Entry 8TEF (X-ray diffraction, 2.85 A resolution); this record covers chains A and B.

# Chain A (and B)
Name: Response regulator receiver protein
Organism: Flavobacterium johnsoniae UW101
Notes: chain B of this document is another copy of the same molecule, construct and numbering; everything in this record applies to it too
Reference sequence: A5FFU4 (A5FFU4_FLAJ1); residue numbers follow UniProt; this construct covers 1-517
Sequence (520 residues; row label = number of the first residue in the row; numbers below 1 keep their minus sign (Gly-2 is residue -2)):
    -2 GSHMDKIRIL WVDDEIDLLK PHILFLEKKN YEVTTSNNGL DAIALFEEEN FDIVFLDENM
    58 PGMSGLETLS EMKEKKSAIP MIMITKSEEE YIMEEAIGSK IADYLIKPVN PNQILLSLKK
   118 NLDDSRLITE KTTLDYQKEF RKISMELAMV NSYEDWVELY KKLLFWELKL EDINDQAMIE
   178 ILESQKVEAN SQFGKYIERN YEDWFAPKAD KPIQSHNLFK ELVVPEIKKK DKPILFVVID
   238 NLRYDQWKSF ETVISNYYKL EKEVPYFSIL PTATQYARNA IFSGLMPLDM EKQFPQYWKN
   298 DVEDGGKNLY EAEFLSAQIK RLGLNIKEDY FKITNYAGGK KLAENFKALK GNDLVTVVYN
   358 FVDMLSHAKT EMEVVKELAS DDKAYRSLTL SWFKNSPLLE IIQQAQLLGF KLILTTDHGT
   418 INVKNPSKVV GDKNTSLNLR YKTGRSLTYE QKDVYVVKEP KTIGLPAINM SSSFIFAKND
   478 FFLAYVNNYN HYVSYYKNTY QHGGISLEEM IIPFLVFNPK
Unresolved in the structure: -2 to 1
Construct notes: expression tag (-2 to 0)
Bound ions: Mg2+: Asp11, Asp54, Asn56 (together with sulfate ion)
Reported in the primary citation:
  - binding site for sulfate ion: Thr271, Arg275, Lys329, Asn357
  - post-translational modification sites: Asp54, Thr271
  - catalytic residues: Thr271 (proposed by the authors, not directly observed)
  - mutagenesis - T271V, D360A/H364A, S384A/S388E: decreased binding to zinc
  - mutagenesis - T271V, D360A/H364A, S384A/S388E: abolished catalytic activity on bis-pNPP
  - mutagenesis - D54A, L113E: abolished binding to AcP
  - mutagenesis - D54A, L113E: unchanged binding to zinc

# Chain A / chain B interface
Residue-residue contacts (116; chain A residue first):
  Lys26(A) with Glu87(B), salt bridge
  Asn47(A) with Lys256(B), hydrogen bond (backbone-side chain); Leu257(B); Glu258(B), hydrogen bond (side chain-backbone)
  Asp49(A) with Lys256(B), salt bridge
  Lys70(A) with Phe162(B)
  Glu71(A) with Lys159(B), salt bridge; Phe162(B)
  Ala75(A) with Glu248(B)
  Glu85(A) with Asn107(B), hydrogen bond; Asn109(B), hydrogen bond
  Glu87(A) with Lys26(B), salt bridge; Lys116(B), salt bridge
  Met90(A) with Asn109(B); Leu113(B), hydrophobic
  Glu91(A) with Lys116(B), salt bridge; Leu124(B)
  Glu92(A) with Lys128(B)
  Ile94(A) with Leu113(B), hydrophobic; Lys116(B); Lys117(B); Asp121(B); Leu124(B), hydrophobic; Ile125(B)
  Gly95(A) with Leu124(B); Ile125(B); Lys128(B)
  Ser96(A) with Lys128(B)
  Lys97(A) with Ile125(B); Asp169(B), salt bridge
  Ile98(A) with Lys117(B)
  Ala99(A) with Lys117(B)
  Asp100(A) with Asp100(B)
  Tyr101(A) with Gln110(B); Leu113(B)
  Leu102(A) with Gln110(B)
  Ile103(A) with Asn107(B); Asn109(B); Gln110(B)
  Asn107(A) with Glu85(B), hydrogen bond; Ile103(B)
  Asn109(A) with Glu85(B), hydrogen bond; Met90(B); Ile103(B)
  Gln110(A) with Tyr101(B), hydrogen bond (side chain-backbone); Leu102(B); Ile103(B), hydrogen bond (side chain-backbone)
  Leu113(A) with Ile94(B), hydrophobic; Tyr101(B)
  Lys116(A) with Glu87(B), salt bridge; Glu91(B), salt bridge; Ile94(B)
  Lys117(A) with Ile94(B); Ala99(B); Asp100(B)
  Leu119(A) with Lys517(B), hydrogen bond (backbone-side chain)
  Asp121(A) with Ile94(B)
  Ser122(A) with Asn253(B)
  Leu124(A) with Glu91(B); Ile94(B), hydrophobic; Gly95(B)
  Ile125(A) with Ile94(B); Gly95(B)
  Lys128(A) with Glu92(B), salt bridge; Gly95(B); Ser96(B)
  Lys159(A) with Glu71(B), salt bridge
  Phe162(A) with Lys70(B); Glu71(B)
  Lys166(A) with Lys97(B)
  Asp169(A) with Lys97(B), salt bridge
  Asn171(A) with Gln400(B), hydrogen bond
  Lys245(A) with Ser74(B)
  Glu248(A) with Ala75(B)
  Asn253(A) with Ser122(B), hydrogen bond
  Tyr254(A) with Asn171(B)
  Lys256(A) with Asn47(B); Asp49(B)
  Leu257(A) with Asn47(B)
  Glu258(A) with Asn47(B), hydrogen bond (backbone-side chain)
  Asn332(A) with Glu370(B); Glu374(B)
  Tyr333(A) with Glu374(B), hydrogen bond (backbone-side chain); Ser377(B)
  Phe358(A) with Glu374(B); Leu375(B), hydrophobic
  Met361(A) with Val371(B); Glu374(B)
  Ala365(A) with Val371(B), hydrophobic
  Met369(A) with Met369(B), hydrophobic; Val371(B), hydrophobic
  Val371(A) with Met361(B); Leu362(B), hydrophobic
  Glu374(A) with Asn332(B); Tyr333(B), hydrogen bond (side chain-backbone); Phe358(B); Met361(B)
  Leu375(A) with Phe358(B), hydrophobic; Trp389(B), hydrophobic
  Ser377(A) with Tyr333(B)
  Lys380(A) with Lys391(B); Asn392(B), hydrogen bond
  Ala381(A) with Asn392(B), hydrogen bond (backbone-side chain)
  Ser384(A) with Ser388(B), hydrogen bond; Asn392(B), hydrogen bond
  Leu385(A) with Leu385(B), hydrophobic; Ser388(B), hydrogen bond (backbone-side chain)
  Ser388(A) with Ser384(B), hydrogen bond; Leu385(B), hydrogen bond (side chain-backbone)
  Trp389(A) with Leu375(B), hydrophobic
  Lys391(A) with Lys380(B); Ser384(B), hydrogen bond
  Asn392(A) with Lys380(B), hydrogen bond; Ala381(B), hydrogen bond (side chain-backbone); Ser384(B), hydrogen bond
  Gln400(A) with Asn171(B), hydrogen bond
Other interface residues (no listed pair), chain A (71 interface residues in all): Asp2, Ser74, Leu112, Leu362, Glu370, Val372, Asp378
Other interface residues (no listed pair), chain B (71 interface residues in all): Ser67, Leu112, Trp163, Lys166, Lys245, Ala365, Val372, Asp378, Pro516

# Summary
The chain A/chain B interface involves 71 residues from each chain; the contacts include 26 hydrogen bonds and
12 salt bridges. Polar pairs include Lys26(A)-Glu87(B), Asp49(A)-Lys256(B) and Glu71(A)-Lys159(B). From the
paper: the catalytic residue Thr271(A); T271V, D360A/H364A and S384A/S388E of chain A reduce binding to zinc;
5 substitutions were tested in all.
Chain A and chain B are both Response regulator receiver protein (Flavobacterium johnsoniae UW101); the
structure, PorX primitive monoclinic crystal form, was determined by X-ray diffraction together with 8TED,
8TFF, 8TFM and 8THP from the same study.
